8W2F - chains H and V of the 28 polymer chains in the assembly; structure by electron microscopy, 3.10 A resolution.

== Chain H (and V) ==
Name: Proteasome subunit beta type-6, putative
Organism: Plasmodium falciparum 3D7
Notes: EC 3.4.25.1; chain V of this document is another copy of the same molecule, construct and numbering; everything in this record applies to it too
UniProtKB: Q8I0U7 (Q8I0U7_PLAF7); residues 1-252 here correspond to UniProt positions 31-282 (UniProt number = residue number + 30)
Sequence (252 residues; row label = number of the first residue in the row):
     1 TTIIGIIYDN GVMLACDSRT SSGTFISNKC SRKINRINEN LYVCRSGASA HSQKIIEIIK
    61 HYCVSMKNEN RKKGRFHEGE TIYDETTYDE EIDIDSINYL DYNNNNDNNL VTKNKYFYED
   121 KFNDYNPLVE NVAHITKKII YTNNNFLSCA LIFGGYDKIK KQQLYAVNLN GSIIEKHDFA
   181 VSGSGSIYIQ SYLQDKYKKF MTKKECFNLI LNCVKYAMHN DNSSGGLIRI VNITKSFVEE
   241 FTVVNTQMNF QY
Not modelled in the structure: 22-23, 78-110, 252

== Interface between chain H and chain V ==
Residue-residue contacts - 41 pairs, chain H then chain V:
  Asp178(H) with Gln251(V), hydrogen bond
  Phe179(H) with Gln251(V)
  Ile187(H) with Ile187(V), hydrophobic; Tyr188(V)
  Tyr188(H) with Ile187(V); Tyr188(V); Ser191(V), hydrogen bond (backbone-side chain)
  Ile189(H) with Ser191(V)
  Gln190(H) with Asn220(V)
  Ser191(H) with Tyr188(V), hydrogen bond (side chain-backbone); Ile189(V); Tyr192(V); Tyr216(V); Asn220(V), hydrogen bond
  Tyr192(H) with Ser191(V); Tyr192(V); Asp195(V)
  Gln194(H) with His219(V); Asn220(V), hydrogen bond; Gln251(V)
  Asp195(H) with Tyr192(V); Lys196(V), salt bridge; Tyr216(V)
  Lys196(H) with Asp195(V), salt bridge
  Tyr197(H) with Gln251(V)
  Lys198(H) with Phe250(V)
  Lys199(H) with Phe250(V); Gln251(V)
  Tyr216(H) with Ser191(V); Gln194(V); Asp195(V)
  His219(H) with Gln194(V)
  Asn220(H) with Gln190(V); Ser191(V), hydrogen bond; Gln194(V), hydrogen bond
  Phe250(H) with Lys199(V)
  Gln251(H) with Asp178(V), hydrogen bond; Phe179(V); Gln194(V); Tyr197(V); Lys199(V)
Also at the interface, not in a pair above, chain V (19 interface residues in all): Ala217

== In short ==
The chain H/chain V interface involves 19 residues from each chain, with 8 hydrogen bonds and 2 salt bridges.
Polar contacts include Asp195(H)-Lys196(V), Asp178(H)-Gln251(V) and Tyr188(H)-Ser191(V).
Chain H and chain V are both Proteasome subunit beta type-6, putative (Plasmodium falciparum 3D7); the
structure, Plasmodium falciparum 20S proteasome bound to an inhibitor, was determined by electron microscopy.
